5S58 - chains A and B of the 6 polymer chains in the assembly; structure by X-ray diffraction, 2.30 A resolution.

[Chain A]
Protein: Tubulin alpha-1B chain
Source organism: Bos taurus
Reference sequence: P81947 (TBA1B_BOVIN); residue numbers follow UniProt; this construct covers 1-451
Sequence (451 residues; numbered 1 to 451; the number before each row is that of its first residue):
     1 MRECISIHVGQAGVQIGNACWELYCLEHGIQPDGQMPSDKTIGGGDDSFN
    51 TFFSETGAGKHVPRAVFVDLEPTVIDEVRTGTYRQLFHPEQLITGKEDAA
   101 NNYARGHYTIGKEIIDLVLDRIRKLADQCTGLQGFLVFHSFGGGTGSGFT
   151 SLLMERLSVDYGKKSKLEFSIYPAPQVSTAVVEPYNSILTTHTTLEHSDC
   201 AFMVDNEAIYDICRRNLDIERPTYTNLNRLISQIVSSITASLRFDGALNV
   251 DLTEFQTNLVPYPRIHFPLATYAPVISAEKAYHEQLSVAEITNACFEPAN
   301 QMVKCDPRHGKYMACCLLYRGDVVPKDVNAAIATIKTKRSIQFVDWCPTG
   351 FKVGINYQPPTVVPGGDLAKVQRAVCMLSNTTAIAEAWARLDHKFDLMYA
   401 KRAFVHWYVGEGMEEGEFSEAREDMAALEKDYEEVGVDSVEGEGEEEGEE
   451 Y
Disordered / not traced: 439-451
Metal / ion sites: Ca2+: Asp-39, Thr-41, Gly-44, Glu-55
Residues lining bound ligands: GTP (guanosine-5'-triphosphate): Gly-10, Gln-11, Ala-12, Gln-15, Ile-16, Asp-69, Asp-98, Ala-99, Ala-100, Asn-101, Ser-140, Gly-142, Gly-143, Gly-144, Thr-145, Gly-146, Ile-171, Pro-173, Val-177, Ser-178, Glu-183, Asn-206, Tyr-224, Leu-227, Asn-228, Ile-231

[Chain B]
Protein: Tubulin beta-2B chain
Source organism: Bos taurus
Reference sequence: Q6B856 (TBB2B_BOVIN); the author numbering skips numbers that UniProt does not, so the offset changes along the chain: 1-42 = UniProt 1-42; 45-360 = UniProt 43-358; 369-455 = UniProt 359-445
Sequence (445 residues; row label = number of the first residue in the row; note: 10 numbers in that range are skipped by the numbering (no residue carries them; nothing is unmodelled there)):
     1 MREIVHIQAGQCGNQIGAKFWEVISDEHGIDPTGSYHGDSDL
    45 QLERINVYYNEATGNKYVPRAILVDLEPGTMDSVRSGPFGQIFRPDNFVF
    95 GQSGAGNNWAKGHYTEGAELVDSVLDVVRKESESCDCLQGFQLTHSLGGG
   145 TGSGMGTLLISKIREEYPDRIMNTFSVMPSPKVSDTVVEPYNATLSVHQL
   195 VENTDETYCIDNEALYDICFRTLKLTTPTYGDLNHLVSATMSGVTTCLRF
   245 PGQLNADLRKLAVNMVPFPRLHFFMPGFAPLTSRGSQQYRALTVPELTQQ
   295 MFDSKNMMAACDPRHGRYLTVAAIFRGRMSMKEVDEQMLNVQNKNSSYFV
   345 EWIPNNVKTAVCDIPP
   369 RGLKMSATFIGNSTAIQELFKRISEQFTAMFRRKAFLHWYTGEGMDEMEF
   419 TEAESNMNDLVSEYQQYQDATADEQGEFEEEEGEDEA
Disordered / not traced: 279-280, 438-455
Metal / ion sites: Mg2+: Gln-11 (together with GDP); Ca2+: Glu-113 (shared with 1 residue of chain C)
Residues lining bound ligands: GDP (guanosine-5'-diphosphate): Gly-10, Gln-11, Cys-12, Gln-15, Ile-16, Asp-69, Ala-99, Asn-101, Ser-140, Gly-142, Gly-143, Gly-144, Thr-145, Gly-146, Ser-147, Val-171, Pro-173, Val-177, Asp-179, Glu-183, Asn-206, Leu-209, Tyr-224, Leu-227, Asn-228
UniProt features mapped onto this chain:
  - motif: Met-1 to Ile-4 (MREI motif)
  - binding site (GTP): Gln-11, Glu-71, Ser-140, Gly-144, Thr-145, Gly-146, Asn-206, Asn-228
  - binding site (Mg(2+)): Glu-71
  - modified residue: Ser-40 (Phosphoserine), Thr-57 (Phosphothreonine), Lys-60 (N6-acetyllysine), Ser-174 (Phosphoserine), Thr-287 (Phosphothreonine), Thr-292 (Phosphothreonine), Arg-320 (Omega-N-methylarginine), Glu-448 (5-glutamyl polyglutamate)
  - cross-link (Glycyl lysine isopeptide (Lys-Gly)): Lys-60 (interchain with G-Cter in ubiquitin), Lys-326 (interchain with G-Cter in ubiquitin)
What the authors report for this chain:
  - binding site for 2-(N-morpholino)-ethanesulfonic acid: Asp-199

[Chain A / chain B interface]
Residue-residue contacts - 54 pairs, chain A then chain B:
  Gln-11(A) / Gln-247(B)
  Glu-71(A) / Arg-2(B)  salt bridge
  Lys-96(A) / Asp-130(B)  salt bridge
  Lys-96(A) / Cys-131(B)
  Glu-97(A) / Arg-164(B)  salt bridge
  Glu-97(A) / Arg-253(B)  salt bridge
  Asp-98(A) / Asp-251(B)
  Asp-98(A) / Lys-254(B)  salt bridge
  Ala-100(A) / Arg-253(B)
  Ala-100(A) / Lys-254(B)
  Ala-100(A) / Val-257(B)
  Asn-101(A) / Lys-254(B)
  Asn-101(A) / Asn-258(B)
  Arg-105(A) / Arg-253(B)
  Pro-175(A) / Asn-349(B)
  Ser-178(A) / Lys-352(B)  hydrogen bond (backbone-side chain)
  Thr-179(A) / Gln-247(B)
  Thr-179(A) / Leu-248(B)  hydrogen bond (side chain-backbone)
  Thr-179(A) / Asn-258(B)  hydrogen bond (backbone-side chain)
  Thr-179(A) / Lys-352(B)
  Ala-180(A) / Asn-258(B)
  Ala-180(A) / Lys-352(B)
  Val-181(A) / Asn-258(B)  hydrogen bond (backbone-side chain)
  Val-181(A) / Ile-347(B)  hydrophobic
  Val-181(A) / Pro-348(B)
  Val-181(A) / Asn-349(B)
  Val-181(A) / Lys-352(B)
  Glu-220(A) / Lys-326(B)
  Arg-221(A) / Met-325(B)
  Arg-221(A) / Asp-329(B)  salt bridge
  Lys-394(A) / Pro-348(B)
  Lys-394(A) / Asn-349(B)  hydrogen bond
  Leu-397(A) / Glu-345(B)
  Leu-397(A) / Trp-346(B)
  Leu-397(A) / Pro-348(B)  hydrophobic
  Met-398(A) / Trp-346(B)  hydrogen bond (backbone-backbone)
  Met-398(A) / Ile-347(B)  hydrophobic
  Met-398(A) / Pro-348(B)
  Lys-401(A) / Phe-262(B)
  Lys-401(A) / Trp-346(B)
  Arg-402(A) / Phe-262(B)
  Ala-403(A) / Pro-261(B)
  Ala-403(A) / Phe-262(B)  hydrophobic
  Phe-404(A) / Val-257(B)
  Phe-404(A) / Val-260(B)
  Phe-404(A) / Pro-261(B)  hydrogen bond (backbone-backbone)
  Phe-404(A) / Ile-347(B)  hydrophobic
  His-406(A) / Val-260(B)
  His-406(A) / Pro-261(B)  hydrogen bond (side chain-backbone)
  His-406(A) / Phe-262(B)
  His-406(A) / Pro-263(B)
  Trp-407(A) / Ala-256(B)
  Trp-407(A) / Val-257(B)
  Trp-407(A) / Val-260(B)  hydrogen bond (side chain-backbone)
Interface residues without a listed pair, chain A (27 interface residues in all): Thr-73, Val-182, Tyr-210
Interface residues without a listed pair, chain B (29 interface residues in all): Thr-314, Asn-350, Thr-353, Tyr-435

[Summary]
The interface between chain A and chain B involves 27 residues on one side and 29 on the other; the contacts
include 9 hydrogen bonds and 6 salt bridges. Polar contacts include Glu-71(A)/Arg-2(B), Lys-96(A)/Asp-130(B)
and Glu-97(A)/Arg-164(B). Chain A binds GTP. Ligands of chain B: GDP. From the paper: a binding site for
2-(N-morpholino)-ethanesulfonic acid at Asp-199(B).
Here chain A is Tubulin alpha-1B chain and chain B is Tubulin beta-2B chain, both from Bos taurus. Entry 5S58
(Tubulin-Z2856434826-complex) was determined by X-ray diffraction (same publication as 5S4L, 5S4M, 5S4N, 5S4O,
5S4P, 5S4Q and 52 further entries).
